3AFI - chains E and A; structure by X-ray diffraction, 1.75 A resolution.

Chain E (and A):
Protein: Haloalkane dehalogenase
Organism: Bradyrhizobium japonicum
Notes: EC 3.8.1.5; chain A of this document is another copy of the same molecule, construct and numbering; everything in this record applies to it too
Reference sequence: P59337 (DHAA_BRAJA); residue numbers follow UniProt; this construct covers 1-310
Sequence (316 residues; row label = number of the first residue in the row):
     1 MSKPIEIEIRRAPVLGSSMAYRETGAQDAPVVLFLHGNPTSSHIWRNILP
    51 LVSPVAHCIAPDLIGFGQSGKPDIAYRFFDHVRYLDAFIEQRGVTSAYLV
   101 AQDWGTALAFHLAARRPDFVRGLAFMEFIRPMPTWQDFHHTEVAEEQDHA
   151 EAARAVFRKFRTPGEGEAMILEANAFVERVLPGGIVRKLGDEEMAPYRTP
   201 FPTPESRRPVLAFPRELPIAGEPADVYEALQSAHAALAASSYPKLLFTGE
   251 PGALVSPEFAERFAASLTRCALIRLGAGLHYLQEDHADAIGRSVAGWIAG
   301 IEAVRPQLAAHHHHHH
Disordered / not traced: 1-9, 308-313 (chain A: 1-8, 307-313)
Construct notes: expression tag (311-316)
UniProt features mapped onto this chain:
  - active site: D103 (Nucleophile), E127 (Proton donor), H280 (Proton acceptor)

Chain E / chain A interface:
Residue-residue contacts - 36 pairs, chain E then chain A:
  P54(E) - L272(A)
  P243(E) - V304(A)  hydrophobic
  R269(E) - A303(A)  hydrogen bond (side chain-backbone)
  A289(E) - R292(A)
  R292(E) - I273(A)
  R292(E) - R274(A)  hydrogen bond (side chain-backbone)
  R292(E) - L275(A)
  R292(E) - A289(A)
  R292(E) - R292(A)
  R292(E) - S293(A)
  S293(E) - R292(A)
  S293(E) - G296(A)
  G296(E) - S293(A)
  G296(E) - G296(A)
  G296(E) - W297(A)
  W297(E) - G296(A)
  W297(E) - W297(A)
  W297(E) - G300(A)
  A299(E) - A271(A)  hydrophobic
  G300(E) - W297(A)
  G300(E) - G300(A)
  G300(E) - I301(A)
  I301(E) - G300(A)
  I301(E) - V304(A)  hydrophobic
  E302(E) - R269(A)
  A303(E) - P243(A)  hydrophobic
  A303(E) - R269(A)  hydrogen bond (backbone-side chain)
  V304(E) - P243(A)  hydrophobic
  V304(E) - I301(A)  hydrophobic
  V304(E) - V304(A)  hydrophobic
  V304(E) - R305(A)
  R305(E) - R269(A)  hydrogen bond (backbone-side chain)
  P306(E) - R269(A)  hydrogen bond (backbone-side chain)
  Q307(E) - S241(A)
  Q307(E) - T268(A)
  Q307(E) - R269(A)
Also at the interface, not in a pair above, chain E (21 interface residues in all): V55, A271, I273, L275
Also at the interface, not in a pair above, chain A (21 interface residues in all): L245, A299

Summary:
The chain E/chain A interface involves 21 residues from each chain; the contacts include 5 hydrogen bonds.
Among the polar pairs are R269(E)-A303(A), R292(E)-R274(A) and R305(E)-R269(A). UniProt lists 3 active-site
residues on chain E.
Both chains are Haloalkane dehalogenase (Bradyrhizobium japonicum). Entry 3AFI (Crystal structure of DBJA
(HIS-DBJA)) was determined by X-ray diffraction together with 3A2L, 3A2M and 3A2N from the same study.
